6C9T - chains A and B; structure by X-ray diffraction, 2.07 A resolution.

Chain A (and B):
Protein: CouR
Organism: Rhodopseudomonas palustris (strain ATCC BAA-98 / CGA009)
Notes: chain B of this document is another copy of the same molecule, construct and numbering; everything in this record applies to it too
UniProt: Q6N8V9 (Q6N8V9_RHOPA); numbering as in UniProt (aligned over 1-183)
Amino-acid sequence (186 residues; numbered -2 to 183; the number before each row is that of its first residue; numbers below 1 keep their minus sign (Ser-2 is residue -2)):
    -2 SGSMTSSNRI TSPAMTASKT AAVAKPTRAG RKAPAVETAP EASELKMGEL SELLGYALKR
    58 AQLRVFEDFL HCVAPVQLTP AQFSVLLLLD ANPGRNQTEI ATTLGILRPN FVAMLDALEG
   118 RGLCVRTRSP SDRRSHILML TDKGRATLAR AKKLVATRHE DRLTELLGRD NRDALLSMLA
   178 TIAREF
Not modelled in the structure: -2 to 41, 124-133 (chain B: -2 to 41, 127-131)
Sequence notes: expression tag (-2 to 0)
From the paper describing this entry:
  - self-association interface (contacts with another copy of this molecule); pairs are residue here / residue on that copy: Glu46-Lys149 (salt bridge), Glu49-Arg169 (salt bridge), Leu51, Leu55, Val62, Val152, Leu160, Leu164, Leu172, Leu176, Ile179
  - contacts within the chain: Asp65-Arg159 (salt bridge)
  - mutagenesis - T76A (Tm change 10 degC): decreased stability

Interface between chain A and chain B:
Residue-residue contacts - 106 pairs, chain A then chain B:
  Leu42(A) - Asn89(B)
  Leu42(A) - Arg92(B)
  Leu42(A) - Ile97(B)  hydrophobic
  Lys43(A) - Leu85(B)
  Lys43(A) - Ala88(B)
  Lys43(A) - Asn89(B)  hydrogen bond (backbone-side chain)
  Met44(A) - Leu84(B)
  Met44(A) - Leu85(B)
  Met44(A) - Thr100(B)
  Glu46(A) - Leu84(B)
  Glu46(A) - Lys149(B)  salt bridge
  Leu47(A) - Ser81(B)
  Leu47(A) - Leu85(B)  hydrophobic
  Leu47(A) - Leu101(B)  hydrophobic
  Glu49(A) - Glu157(B)
  Glu49(A) - Arg169(B)  salt bridge
  Glu49(A) - Leu173(B)
  Leu50(A) - Phe80(B)  hydrophobic
  Leu50(A) - Glu157(B)
  Leu50(A) - Leu173(B)
  Leu51(A) - Glu157(B)  hydrogen bond (backbone-side chain)
  Leu51(A) - Leu160(B)  hydrophobic
  Leu51(A) - Leu172(B)  hydrophobic
  Leu51(A) - Leu173(B)  hydrophobic
  Leu51(A) - Leu176(B)  hydrophobic
  Gly52(A) - Val62(B)
  Tyr53(A) - Thr100(B)
  Tyr53(A) - Leu101(B)  hydrophobic
  Ala54(A) - Leu173(B)  hydrophobic
  Leu55(A) - Leu55(B)  hydrophobic
  Leu55(A) - Ala58(B)
  Leu55(A) - Gln59(B)
  Leu55(A) - Val62(B)  hydrophobic
  Leu55(A) - Leu176(B)  hydrophobic
  Lys56(A) - Phe63(B)
  Arg57(A) - Thr100(B)  hydrogen bond (side chain-backbone)
  Arg57(A) - Leu101(B)
  Arg57(A) - Gly102(B)
  Arg57(A) - Ala180(B)
  Ala58(A) - Leu176(B)  hydrophobic
  Ala58(A) - Ile179(B)  hydrophobic
  Ala58(A) - Ala180(B)
  Gln59(A) - Lys56(B)
  Gln59(A) - Gln59(B)
  Arg61(A) - Phe183(B)  hydrogen bond (side chain-backbone)
  Val62(A) - Gly52(B)
  Val62(A) - Leu55(B)  hydrophobic
  Phe63(A) - Lys56(B)
  Asp65(A) - Phe183(B)
  Phe80(A) - Leu50(B)  hydrophobic
  Ser81(A) - Leu47(B)
  Leu84(A) - Glu46(B)
  Leu85(A) - Leu47(B)  hydrophobic
  Ala88(A) - Lys43(B)
  Asn89(A) - Leu42(B)
  Asn89(A) - Lys43(B)  hydrogen bond (side chain-backbone)
  Arg92(A) - Leu42(B)
  Glu96(A) - Leu42(B)
  Ile97(A) - Leu42(B)  hydrophobic
  Thr100(A) - Leu42(B)
  Thr100(A) - Met44(B)
  Thr100(A) - Tyr53(B)
  Thr100(A) - Arg57(B)  hydrogen bond (backbone-side chain)
  Leu101(A) - Arg57(B)
  Gly102(A) - Arg57(B)
  Lys149(A) - Glu46(B)  salt bridge
  His156(A) - Phe183(B)
  Glu157(A) - Glu49(B)
  Glu157(A) - Leu50(B)
  Glu157(A) - Leu51(B)  hydrogen bond (side chain-backbone)
  Glu157(A) - Gly52(B)  hydrogen bond (side chain-backbone)
  Arg159(A) - Phe183(B)
  Leu160(A) - Phe183(B)  hydrophobic
  Leu163(A) - Glu182(B)
  Leu164(A) - Thr178(B)
  Leu164(A) - Ile179(B)  hydrophobic
  Asn168(A) - Met175(B)
  Arg169(A) - Glu49(B)  hydrogen bond (side chain-backbone)
  Arg169(A) - Leu51(B)
  Leu172(A) - Leu51(B)  hydrophobic
  Leu172(A) - Leu172(B)  hydrophobic
  Leu172(A) - Ile179(B)  hydrophobic
  Leu173(A) - Leu51(B)
  Leu173(A) - Ala54(B)
  Met175(A) - Asn168(B)
  Met175(A) - Met175(B)  hydrophobic
  Leu176(A) - Leu51(B)  hydrophobic
  Leu176(A) - Ala54(B)  hydrophobic
  Leu176(A) - Leu55(B)
  Leu176(A) - Ala58(B)
  Leu176(A) - Leu172(B)  hydrophobic
  Ile179(A) - Arg61(B)
  Ile179(A) - Val62(B)  hydrophobic
  Ile179(A) - Leu160(B)  hydrophobic
  Ile179(A) - Leu164(B)  hydrophobic
  Ile179(A) - Leu172(B)  hydrophobic
  Ala180(A) - Arg57(B)
  Ala180(A) - Ala58(B)
  Ala180(A) - Arg61(B)
  Glu182(A) - Leu163(B)
  Phe183(A) - Arg61(B)  hydrogen bond (backbone-side chain)
  Phe183(A) - Asp65(B)
  Phe183(A) - His156(B)
  Phe183(A) - Arg159(B)
  Phe183(A) - Leu160(B)  hydrophobic
  Phe183(A) - Leu163(B)  hydrophobic
Other interface residues (no listed pair), chain A (53 interface residues in all): Leu60, Val152, Ala177, Thr178
Other interface residues (no listed pair), chain B (52 interface residues in all): Ser48, Glu96, Ala171

In short:
Chain A and chain B form an interface of 53 and 52 residues respectively, with 10 hydrogen bonds and 3 salt
bridges. Polar contacts include Glu46(A)-Lys149(B), Glu49(A)-Arg169(B) and Lys43(A)-Asn89(B). From the paper:
T76A of chain A reduces stability; a self-association interface involving Glu46(A), Glu49(A) and Leu51(A)
among others.
Chain A and chain B are both CouR (Rhodopseudomonas palustris (strain ATCC BAA-98 / CGA009)); the structure,
Transcriptional repressor, CouR, was determined by X-ray diffraction (same publication as 6C28 and 6C2S).
